1F8Y - chains A and B; structure by X-ray diffraction, 2.40 A resolution.

Chain A:
Protein: Nucleoside 2-deoxyribosyltransferase
From: Lactobacillus leichmannii
Notes: EC 2.4.2.6
UniProt: Q9R5V5 (NTD_LACLE); numbering as in UniProt (aligned over 1-157)
Sequence (157 residues; row label = number of the first residue in the row):
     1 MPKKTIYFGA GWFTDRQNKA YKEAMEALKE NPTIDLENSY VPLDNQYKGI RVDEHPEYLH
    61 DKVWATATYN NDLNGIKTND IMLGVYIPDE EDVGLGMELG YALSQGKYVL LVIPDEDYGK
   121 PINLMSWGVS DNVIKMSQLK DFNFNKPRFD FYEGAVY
Not modelled in the structure: 1
Ligand contacts:
  - 2'-deoxy-1-methyl-pseudouridine (5MD), molecule 1: Tyr7, Phe8, Gly9, Ala10, Gly11, Trp12, Phe13, Pro42, Gln46, Trp64, Thr68, Asp72, Asp92, Gly94, Leu95, Glu98
  - 2'-deoxy-1-methyl-pseudouridine (5MD), molecule 2: Asn123, Leu124, Met125, Tyr157
Curated features (UniProtKB/Swiss-Prot):
  - active site: Glu98 (Nucleophile)
  - mutagenesis: Glu98 (E98A: Loss of transferase activity)

Chain B:
Protein: Nucleoside 2-deoxyribosyltransferase
From: Lactobacillus leichmannii
Notes: EC 2.4.2.6
UniProt: Q9R5V5 (NTD_LACLE); residues 201-357 here correspond to UniProt positions 1-157 (UniProt number = residue number - 200)
Sequence (157 residues; each row starts with the number of its first residue):
   201 MPKKTIYFGA GWFTDRQNKA YKEAMEALKE NPTIDLENSY VPLDNQYKGI RVDEHPEYLH
   261 DKVWATATYN NDLNGIKTND IMLGVYIPDE EDVGLGMELG YALSQGKYVL LVIPDEDYGK
   321 PINLMSWGVS DNVIKMSQLK DFNFNKPRFD FYEGAVY
Not modelled in the structure: 201
Ligand contacts:
  - 2'-deoxy-1-methyl-pseudouridine (5MD), molecule 1: Tyr207, Phe208, Gly209, Ala210, Gly211, Trp212, Phe213, Pro242, Gln246, Val252, Trp264, Thr268, Asp272, Asp292, Gly294, Leu295, Glu298
  - 2'-deoxy-1-methyl-pseudouridine (5MD), molecule 2: Asn323, Leu324, Met325, Tyr357
Curated features (UniProtKB/Swiss-Prot):
  - active site: Glu298 (Nucleophile)

Interface between chain A and chain B:
Pairs across the interface (63):
  Val52(A) with Tyr357(B)
  Leu59(A) with Ala355(B); Val356(B), hydrogen bond (backbone-backbone)
  His60(A) with Gly354(B); Ala355(B)
  Lys62(A) with Trp327(B); Phe351(B)
  Ala65(A) with Leu324(B); Trp327(B), hydrophobic
  Thr66(A) with Trp327(B)
  Thr68(A) with Leu324(B)
  Tyr69(A) with Leu324(B), hydrophobic; Met325(B), hydrophobic; Gly328(B), hydrogen bond (side chain-backbone); Val329(B)
  Asp72(A) with Met325(B)
  Tyr86(A) with Val293(B)
  Glu91(A) with Val293(B)
  Asp92(A) with Val293(B); Asn323(B)
  Val93(A) with Tyr286(B); Glu291(B); Asp292(B); Gly296(B); Asn323(B); Ser326(B)
  Gly94(A) with Asn323(B); Met325(B)
  Gly96(A) with Val293(B); Gly296(B); Met297(B)
  Met97(A) with Gly296(B); Met297(B); Gly300(B); Met325(B), hydrophobic
  Glu98(A) with Met325(B)
  Gly100(A) with Met297(B)
  Ser104(A) with Ser304(B)
  Asn123(A) with Asp292(B), hydrogen bond; Val293(B); Gly294(B)
  Leu124(A) with Ala265(B); Thr268(B); Tyr269(B); Asp272(B)
  Met125(A) with Tyr269(B); Asp272(B); Gly294(B); Met297(B); Glu298(B)
  Ser126(A) with Val293(B)
  Trp127(A) with Lys262(B); Ala265(B), hydrophobic; Thr266(B)
  Gly128(A) with Tyr269(B)
  Val129(A) with Tyr269(B), hydrogen bond (backbone-side chain); Met297(B), hydrophobic
  Phe151(A) with Lys262(B)
  Gly154(A) with His260(B)
  Ala155(A) with Leu259(B); His260(B)
  Val156(A) with Leu259(B), hydrogen bond (backbone-backbone)
  Tyr157(A) with Val252(B)
Also at the interface, not in a pair above, chain A (36 interface residues in all): Phe13, Trp64, Leu73, Tyr101, Leu103
Also at the interface, not in a pair above, chain B (36 interface residues in all): Phe213, Trp264, Leu273, Tyr301, Leu303

Overview:
The chain A/chain B interface involves 36 residues from each chain, with 5 hydrogen bonds. Polar pairs include
Tyr69(A)-Gly328(B), Asn123(A)-Asp292(B) and Val129(A)-Tyr269(B). 2'-deoxy-1-methyl-pseudouridine is bound
between chain A and chain B.
Chain A and chain B are both Nucleoside 2-deoxyribosyltransferase (Lactobacillus leichmannii); the structure,
Crystal structure analysis of nucleoside 2-deoxyribosyltransferase complexed with
5-methyl-2'-deoxypseudouridine, was determined by X-ray diffraction together with 1F8X from the same study.
